PDB entry 7PEX | electron microscopy, 5.10 A resolution (low resolution: residue-level contacts below are approximate; hydrogen-bond / salt-bridge calls are withheld) | chains c and J of the 11 polymer chains in the assembly

== Chain c ==
Protein: Histone H2A type 1-B/E
Source organism: Homo sapiens
UniProtKB: P04908 (H2A1B_HUMAN); residues 0-129 here correspond to UniProt positions 1-130 (UniProt number = residue number + 1)
Sequence (147 residues; numbered -17 to 129; the number before each row is that of its first residue; numbers below 1 keep their minus sign (His-17 is residue -17)):
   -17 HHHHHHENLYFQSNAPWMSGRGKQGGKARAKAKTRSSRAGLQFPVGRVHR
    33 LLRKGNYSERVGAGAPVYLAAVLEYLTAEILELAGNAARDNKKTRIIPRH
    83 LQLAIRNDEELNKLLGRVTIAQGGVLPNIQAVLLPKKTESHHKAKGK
Unresolved in the structure: -17 to 9, 119-129
Sequence notes: expression tag (-17 to -1)
Curated features (UniProtKB/Swiss-Prot):
  - modified residue: Ser1 (N-acetylserine), Arg3 (Citrulline), Lys5 (N6-(2-hydroxyisobutyryl)lysine), Lys9 (N6-(2-hydroxyisobutyryl)lysine), Lys13 (N6-(beta-hydroxybutyryl)lysine), Lys36 (N6-(2-hydroxyisobutyryl)lysine), Lys74 (N6-(2-hydroxyisobutyryl)lysine), Lys75 (N6-(2-hydroxyisobutyryl)lysine), Lys95 (N6-(2-hydroxyisobutyryl)lysine), Gln104 (N5-methylglutamine), Lys118 (N6-(2-hydroxyisobutyryl)lysine), Lys119 (N6-crotonyllysine), Thr120 (Phosphothreonine), Lys125 (N6-crotonyllysine)
  - cross-link (Glycyl lysine isopeptide (Lys-Gly)): Lys13 (interchain with G-Cter in ubiquitin), Lys15 (interchain with G-Cter in ubiquitin), Lys119 (interchain with G-Cter in ubiquitin)

== Chain J ==
Molecule: 177-nt DNA strand
Source organism: synthetic construct
Sequence (177 nucleotides; row label = number of the first residue in the row):
   342 GGGTCCGGCACTGGAACAGGATGTATATATGTGACACGTGCCTGGAGACT
   392 AGGGAGTAATCCCCTTGGCGGTTAAAACGCGGGGGACAGCGCGTACGTGC
   442 GTTTAAGCGGTGCTAGAGCTGTCTACGACCAATTGAGCGGCCTCGGCACC
   492 GGGATTCTCCAGGGGATCCGGATGCTC

== Chain c / chain J interface ==
Contacting residue pairs (17; chain c residue first):
  Arg11(c) - DT474(J)
  Arg11(c) - DT475(J)
  Lys13(c) - DG476(J)
  Ala14(c) - DG476(J)
  Thr16(c) - DA477(J)
  Arg29(c) - DC479(J)
  Arg42(c) - DG468(J)
  Arg42(c) - DA469(J)
  Val43(c) - DG468(J)
  Val43(c) - DA469(J)
  Gly44(c) - DG468(J)
  Ala45(c) - DG468(J)
  Lys75(c) - DC488(J)
  Lys75(c) - DA489(J)
  Thr76(c) - DG487(J)
  Thr76(c) - DC488(J)
  Arg77(c) - DC488(J)
Also at the interface, not in a pair above, chain c (14 interface residues in all): Arg35, Glu41
Also at the interface, not in a pair above, chain J (11 interface residues in all): DG478

== In short ==
Chain c and chain J form an interface of 14 and 11 residues respectively.
Chain c is Histone H2A type 1-B/E (Homo sapiens) and chain J is a 177-nt DNA strand (synthetic construct); the
structure, Nucleosome 2 of the 4x177 nucleosome array containing H1, was determined by electron microscopy
together with 7PET, 7PEU, 7PEV, 7PEW, 7PEY, 7PEZ and 16 further entries from the same study.
